PDB entry 5CFI | X-ray diffraction, 2.60 A resolution | chain B

== Chain B ==
Molecule: BIS(5'-nucleosyl)-tetraphosphatase (Diadenosine tetraphosphatase), putative
Source organism: Plasmodium falciparum (isolate 3D7)
Notes: EC 3.6.1.17
Reference sequence: C0H4F3 (C0H4F3_PLAF7); residue numbers follow UniProt; this construct covers 1-152
Sequence (152 residues; numbered 1 to 152; the number before each row is that of its first residue):
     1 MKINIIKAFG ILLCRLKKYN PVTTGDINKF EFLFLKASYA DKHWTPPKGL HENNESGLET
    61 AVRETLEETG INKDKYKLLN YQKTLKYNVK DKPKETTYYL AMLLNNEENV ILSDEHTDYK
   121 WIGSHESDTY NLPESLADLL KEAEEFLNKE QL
Not modelled in the structure: 1-4, 54-55, 150-152
What the authors report for this chain:
  - specificity-determining residues: P133, S135 (proposed by the authors, not directly observed)

== Summary ==
The paper reports specificity determinants P133 and S135.
Chain B is BIS(5'-nucleosyl)-tetraphosphatase (Diadenosine tetraphosphatase), putative (Plasmodium falciparum
(isolate 3D7)); the structure, Structural and functional attributes of malaria parasite Ap4A hydrolase, was
determined by X-ray diffraction together with 5CFJ from the same study.
